PDB entry 5U5Q | X-ray diffraction, 3.80 A resolution | chains A and E of the 12 polymer chains in the assembly

# Chain A
Name: DNA-directed RNA polymerase II subunit RPB1
Source organism: Saccharomyces cerevisiae (strain ATCC 204508 / S288c)
Notes: EC 2.7.7.6
UniProt: P04050 (RPB1_YEAST); residue numbers follow UniProt; this construct covers 1-1733
Sequence (1733 residues; numbered 1 to 1733; the number before each row is that of its first residue):
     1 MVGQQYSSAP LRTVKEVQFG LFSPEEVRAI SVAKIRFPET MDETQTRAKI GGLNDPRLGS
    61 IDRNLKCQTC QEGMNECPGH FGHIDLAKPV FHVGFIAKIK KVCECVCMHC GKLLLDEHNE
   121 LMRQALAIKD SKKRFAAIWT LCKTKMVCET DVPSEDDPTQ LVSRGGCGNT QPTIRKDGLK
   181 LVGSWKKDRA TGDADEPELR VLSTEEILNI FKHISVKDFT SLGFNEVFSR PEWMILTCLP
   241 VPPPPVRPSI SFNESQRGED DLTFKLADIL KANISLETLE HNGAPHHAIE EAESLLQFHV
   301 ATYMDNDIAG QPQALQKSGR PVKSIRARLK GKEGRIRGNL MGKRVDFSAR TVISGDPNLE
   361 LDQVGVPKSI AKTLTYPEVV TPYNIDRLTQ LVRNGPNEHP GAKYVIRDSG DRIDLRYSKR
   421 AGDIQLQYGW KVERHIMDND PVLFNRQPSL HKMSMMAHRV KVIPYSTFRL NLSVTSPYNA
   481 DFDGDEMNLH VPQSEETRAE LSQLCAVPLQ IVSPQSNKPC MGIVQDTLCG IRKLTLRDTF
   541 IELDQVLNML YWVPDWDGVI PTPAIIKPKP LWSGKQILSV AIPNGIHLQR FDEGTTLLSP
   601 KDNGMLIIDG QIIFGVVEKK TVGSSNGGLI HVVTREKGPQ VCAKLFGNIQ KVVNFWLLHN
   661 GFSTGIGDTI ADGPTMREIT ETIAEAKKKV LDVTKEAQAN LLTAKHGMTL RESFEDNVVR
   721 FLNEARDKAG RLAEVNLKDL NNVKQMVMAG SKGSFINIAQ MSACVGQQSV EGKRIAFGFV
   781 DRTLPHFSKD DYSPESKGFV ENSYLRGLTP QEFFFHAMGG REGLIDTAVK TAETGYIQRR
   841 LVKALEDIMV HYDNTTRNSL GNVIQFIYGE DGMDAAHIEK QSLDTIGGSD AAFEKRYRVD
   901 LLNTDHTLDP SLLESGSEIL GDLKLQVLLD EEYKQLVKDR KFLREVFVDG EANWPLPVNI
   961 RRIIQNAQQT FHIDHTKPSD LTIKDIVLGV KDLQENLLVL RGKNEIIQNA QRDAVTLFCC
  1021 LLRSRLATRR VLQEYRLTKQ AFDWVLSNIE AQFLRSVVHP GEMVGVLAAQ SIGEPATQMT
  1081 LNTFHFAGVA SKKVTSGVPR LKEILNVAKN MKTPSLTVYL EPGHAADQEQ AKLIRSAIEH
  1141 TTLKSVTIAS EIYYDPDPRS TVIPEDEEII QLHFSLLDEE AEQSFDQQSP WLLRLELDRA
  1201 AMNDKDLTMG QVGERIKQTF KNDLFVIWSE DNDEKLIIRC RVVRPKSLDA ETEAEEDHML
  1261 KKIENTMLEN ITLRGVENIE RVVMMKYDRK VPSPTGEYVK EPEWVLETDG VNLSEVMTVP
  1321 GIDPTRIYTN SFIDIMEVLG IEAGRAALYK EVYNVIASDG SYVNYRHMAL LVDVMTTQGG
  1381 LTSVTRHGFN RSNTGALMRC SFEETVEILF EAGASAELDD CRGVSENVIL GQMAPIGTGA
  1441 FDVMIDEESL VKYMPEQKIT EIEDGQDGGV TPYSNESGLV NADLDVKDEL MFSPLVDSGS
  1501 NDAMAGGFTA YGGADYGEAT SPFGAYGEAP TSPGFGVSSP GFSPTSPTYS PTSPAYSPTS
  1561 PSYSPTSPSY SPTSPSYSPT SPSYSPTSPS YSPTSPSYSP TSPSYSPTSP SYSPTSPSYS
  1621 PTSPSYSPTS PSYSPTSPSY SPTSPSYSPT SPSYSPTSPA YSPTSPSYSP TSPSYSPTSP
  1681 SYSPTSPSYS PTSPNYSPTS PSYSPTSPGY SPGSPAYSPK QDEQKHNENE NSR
Not modelled in the structure: 1-2, 186-194, 1082-1091, 1456-1733
Metal / ion sites: Zn2+ site 1: Cys-67, Cys-70, Cys-77, His-80; Zn2+ site 2: Cys-110, Cys-148, Cys-167; Mg2+ near Asp-483 (its only coordinating residue here)
Swiss-Prot annotation at these positions:
  - region: Pro-248 to Asp-260 (Lid loop), Asn-306 to Lys-323 (Rudder loop), Pro-810 to Glu-822 (Bridging helix)
  - binding site (Zn(2+)): Cys-67, Cys-70, Cys-77, His-80, Cys-107, Cys-110, Cys-148, Cys-167
  - binding site (Mg(2+)): Asp-481, Asp-483, Asp-485
  - modified residue: Thr-1471 (Phosphothreonine)
  - cross-link (Glycyl lysine isopeptide (Lys-Gly)): Lys-695 (interchain with G-Cter in ubiquitin), Lys-1246 (interchain with G-Cter in ubiquitin), Lys-1350 (interchain with G-Cter in ubiquitin)
  - natural variant: Ser-1653 to Pro-1659 (deletion: In strain: A364A)
  - mutagenesis: Lys-1246 (K1246R: Impairs ubiquitination during transcription stress)
From the paper describing this entry:
  - conformationally variable residues (order/disorder transition): Phe-1174 to Gln-1187, Val-1243 to Ala-1254

# Chain E
Name: DNA-directed RNA polymerases I, II, and III subunit RPABC1
Source organism: Saccharomyces cerevisiae (strain ATCC 204508 / S288c)
UniProt: P20434 (RPAB1_YEAST); numbering as in UniProt (aligned over 1-215)
Sequence (215 residues; each row starts with the number of its first residue):
     1 MDQENERNIS RLWRAFRTVK EMVKDRGYFI TQEEVELPLE DFKAKYCDSM GRPQRKMMSF
    61 QANPTEESIS KFPDMGSLWV EFCDEPSVGV KTMKTFVIHI QEKNFQTGIF VYQNNITPSA
   121 MKLVPSIPPA TIETFNEAAL VVNITHHELV PKHIRLSSDE KRELLKRYRL KESQLPRIQR
   181 ADPVALYLGL KRGEVVKIIR KSETSGRYAS YRICM

# Interface between chain A and chain E
Residue-residue contacts (81; chain A residue first):
  Arg-857(A) / Tyr-168(E)
  Arg-857(A) / Leu-170(E)
  Leu-860(A) / Gln-174(E)  hydrogen bond (backbone-side chain)
  Gly-861(A) / Gln-174(E)  hydrogen bond (backbone-side chain)
  Asn-862(A) / Ser-173(E)  hydrogen bond (side chain-backbone)
  Asn-862(A) / Gln-174(E)
  Val-863(A) / Leu-170(E)  hydrophobic
  Val-863(A) / Gln-174(E)  hydrogen bond (backbone-backbone)
  Val-863(A) / Pro-176(E)
  Gln-865(A) / Tyr-208(E)
  Phe-866(A) / Tyr-168(E)
  Phe-866(A) / Tyr-208(E)  hydrogen bond (backbone-side chain)
  Phe-866(A) / Ala-209(E)
  Phe-866(A) / Ser-210(E)
  Phe-866(A) / Tyr-211(E)  hydrophobic
  Ile-867(A) / Tyr-208(E)  hydrophobic
  Gly-869(A) / Thr-204(E)  hydrogen bond (backbone-side chain)
  Glu-870(A) / Arg-200(E)  salt bridge
  Glu-870(A) / Ser-202(E)  hydrogen bond
  Glu-870(A) / Thr-204(E)
  Glu-870(A) / Ser-205(E)  hydrogen bond (backbone-side chain)
  Glu-870(A) / Tyr-208(E)
  Asp-871(A) / Thr-204(E)  hydrogen bond
  Phe-942(A) / Arg-207(E)
  Glu-945(A) / Lys-201(E)  salt bridge
  Val-946(A) / Lys-201(E)
  Phe-947(A) / Glu-203(E)
  Trp-954(A) / Glu-203(E)
  Asn-1004(A) / Arg-167(E)
  Ile-1006(A) / Glu-163(E)
  Ile-1006(A) / Leu-164(E)  hydrophobic
  Ile-1006(A) / Arg-167(E)
  Ile-1006(A) / Tyr-168(E)  hydrophobic
  Asp-1013(A) / Ser-205(E)  hydrogen bond (backbone-side chain)
  Asp-1013(A) / Arg-207(E)  salt bridge
  Ala-1014(A) / Ser-205(E)
  Val-1015(A) / Ser-205(E)
  Thr-1016(A) / Ser-205(E)
  Leu-1017(A) / Glu-203(E)
  Leu-1017(A) / Thr-204(E)
  Leu-1017(A) / Ser-205(E)
  Leu-1017(A) / Gly-206(E)
  Met-1317(A) / Val-142(E)
  Thr-1318(A) / Arg-11(E)  hydrogen bond
  Thr-1318(A) / Arg-14(E)
  Thr-1318(A) / Val-141(E)
  Val-1319(A) / Arg-14(E)
  Pro-1324(A) / Val-142(E)  hydrophobic
  Pro-1324(A) / His-147(E)
  Thr-1325(A) / His-146(E)  hydrogen bond (side chain-backbone)
  Thr-1325(A) / His-147(E)  hydrogen bond (backbone-side chain)
  Thr-1325(A) / Glu-148(E)  hydrogen bond (backbone-backbone)
  Arg-1326(A) / Glu-148(E)
  Ile-1327(A) / His-147(E)  hydrogen bond (backbone-side chain)
  Ile-1335(A) / Leu-149(E)  hydrophobic
  Glu-1337(A) / Pro-183(E)
  Val-1338(A) / Pro-183(E)
  Leu-1339(A) / Ile-144(E)
  Leu-1339(A) / His-147(E)
  Leu-1339(A) / Val-150(E)  hydrophobic
  Leu-1339(A) / Pro-183(E)
  Gly-1340(A) / Val-184(E)
  Ile-1341(A) / Ile-178(E)  hydrophobic
  Ile-1341(A) / Asp-182(E)  hydrogen bond (backbone-side chain)
  Glu-1342(A) / Pro-151(E)
  Glu-1342(A) / His-153(E)
  Glu-1342(A) / Ile-198(E)
  Glu-1342(A) / Arg-200(E)  salt bridge
  Glu-1342(A) / Arg-212(E)  salt bridge
  Ala-1343(A) / Leu-149(E)
  Ala-1343(A) / Val-150(E)
  Arg-1345(A) / Arg-200(E)
  Tyr-1349(A) / Glu-203(E)
  Tyr-1365(A) / Glu-203(E)
  Arg-1366(A) / Thr-204(E)
  Thr-1376(A) / Arg-212(E)  hydrogen bond
  Thr-1377(A) / Pro-176(E)
  Thr-1377(A) / Arg-212(E)
  Gln-1378(A) / Arg-177(E)
  Gly-1379(A) / Arg-177(E)  hydrogen bond (backbone-backbone)
  Gly-1379(A) / Gln-179(E)
Interface residues without a listed pair, chain A (51 interface residues in all): Leu-956, Ile-1007, Ala-1010, Ala-1346, Ala-1347
Interface residues without a listed pair, chain E (42 interface residues in all): Ala-138, Arg-169

# In short
Chain A and chain E form an interface of 51 and 42 residues respectively, with 18 hydrogen bonds and 5 salt
bridges. Polar contacts include Glu-870(A)/Arg-200(E), Glu-945(A)/Lys-201(E) and Asp-1013(A)/Arg-207(E). From
UniProt: 8 Zn2+-binding residues, 3 Mg2+-binding residues and one mutagenesis site on chain A. From the paper:
conformational variability at Phe-1174(A) and Val-1243(A).
Chain A is DNA-directed RNA polymerase II subunit RPB1 and chain E is DNA-directed RNA polymerases I, II, and
III subunit RPABC1, both from Saccharomyces cerevisiae (strain ATCC 204508 / S288c); the structure, 12 Subunit
RNA Polymerase II at Room Temperature collected using SFX, was determined by X-ray diffraction (same
publication as 5MND and 5TRX).
